PDB entry 8E50 | electron microscopy, 3.67 A resolution | chain A

Chain A:
Name: Glycerol-3-phosphate acyltransferase 1, mitochondrial
From: Homo sapiens
Notes: EC 2.3.1.15
Reference sequence: Q9HCL2 (GPAT1_HUMAN); residues 80-828 here = UniProt positions 80-828
Amino-acid sequence (767 residues; numbered 62 to 828; the number before each row is that of its first residue):
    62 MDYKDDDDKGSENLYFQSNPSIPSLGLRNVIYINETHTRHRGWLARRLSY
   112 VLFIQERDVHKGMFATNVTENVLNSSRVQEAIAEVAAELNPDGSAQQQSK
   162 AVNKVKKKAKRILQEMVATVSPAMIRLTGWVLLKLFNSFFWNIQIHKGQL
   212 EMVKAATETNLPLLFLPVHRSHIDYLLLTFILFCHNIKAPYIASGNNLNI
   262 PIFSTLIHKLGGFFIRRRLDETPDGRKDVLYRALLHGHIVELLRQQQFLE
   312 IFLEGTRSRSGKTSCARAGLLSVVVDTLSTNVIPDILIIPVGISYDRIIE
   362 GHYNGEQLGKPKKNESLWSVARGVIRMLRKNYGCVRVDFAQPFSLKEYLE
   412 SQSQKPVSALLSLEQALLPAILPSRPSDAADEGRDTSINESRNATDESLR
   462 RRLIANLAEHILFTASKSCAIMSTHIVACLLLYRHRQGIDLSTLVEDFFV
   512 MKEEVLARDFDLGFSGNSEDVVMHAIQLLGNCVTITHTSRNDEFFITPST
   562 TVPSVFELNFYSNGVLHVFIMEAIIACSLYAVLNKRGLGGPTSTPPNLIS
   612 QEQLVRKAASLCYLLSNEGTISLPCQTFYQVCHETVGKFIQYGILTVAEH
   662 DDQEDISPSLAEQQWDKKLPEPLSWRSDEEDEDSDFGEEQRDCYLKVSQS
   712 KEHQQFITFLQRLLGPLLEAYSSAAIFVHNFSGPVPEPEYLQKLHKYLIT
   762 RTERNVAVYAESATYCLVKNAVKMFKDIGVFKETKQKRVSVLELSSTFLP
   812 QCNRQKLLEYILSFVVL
Unresolved in the structure: 62-86, 153-158, 371-378, 435-455, 596-608, 660-702
Construct notes: initiating methionine (62); expression tag (63-79)
Residues lining bound ligands:
  - coenzyme A (COA): Ala-254, Gly-256, Ile-276, Arg-277, Arg-278, Arg-279, Leu-280, Lys-288, Arg-293, Ile-312, Phe-313, Gly-316, Arg-328, Ala-329, Gly-330, Leu-331, Ser-333, Arg-461, Arg-462, Ile-465, Ala-466
  - 16:0 lpa (NKO; (2R)-2-hydroxy-3-(phosphonooxy)propyl hexadecanoate): Ile-186, Thr-189, Gly-190, Leu-193, His-230, His-233, Tyr-236, Leu-237, Thr-240, Phe-241, Phe-244, Ile-253, Ala-254, Ser-255, Gly-256, Leu-259, Ile-268, Leu-271, Gly-273, Gly-316, Thr-317, Arg-318, Arg-320
Swiss-Prot annotation at these positions:
  - motif: His-230 to Asp-235 (HXXXXD motif)
  - binding site (CoA): Arg-278, Arg-279, Lys-288, Arg-293, Arg-328, Arg-462
  - modified residue: Ser-380 (Phosphoserine), Ser-688 (Phosphoserine), Ser-695 (Phosphoserine), Lys-780 (N6-acetyllysine), Lys-784 (N6-acetyllysine)
  - mutagenesis: Arg-89 (R89E: Abrogates mitochondrial localization; when associated with E-98, E-100, E-101, E-102, E-107, E-108 and E-118), His-98 (H98E: Abrogates mitochondrial localization; when associated with E-89, E-100, E-101, E-102, E-107, E-108 and E-118), Arg-100 (R100E: Abrogates mitochondrial localization; when associated with E-89, E-98, E-101, E-102, E-107, E-108 and E-118), His-101 (H101E: Abrogates mitochondrial localization; when associated with E-89, E-98, E-100, E-102, E-107, E-108 and E-118), Arg-102 (R102E: Abrogates mitochondrial localization; when associated with E-89, E-98, E-100, E-101, E-107, E-108 and E-118), Arg-107 (R107E: Abrogates mitochondrial localization; when associated with E-89, E-98, E-100, E-101, E-102, E-108 and E-118), Arg-108 (R108E: Abrogates mitochondrial localization; when associated with E-89, E-98, E-100, E-101, E-102, E-107 and E-118), Arg-118 (R118E: Abrogates mitochondrial localization; when associated with E-89, E-98, E-100, E-101, E-102, E-107 and E-108), His-230 (H230A: Abolishes catalytic activity), His-233 (H233W: Abolishes catalytic activity), Gly-273 (G273L: Abolishes catalytic activity), Arg-278 (R278A: Abolishes catalytic activity), 3 further mutagenesis entries in UniProt

Summary:
Bound to chain A: coenzyme A and 16:0 lpa. Curated annotation (UniProt) lists 6 CoA-binding residues and 15
mutagenesis sites.
Chain A is Glycerol-3-phosphate acyltransferase 1, mitochondrial (Homo sapiens); the structure, Cryo-EM
structure of human glycerol-3-phosphate acyltransferase 1 (GPAT1) in complex with CoA and palmitoyl-LPA, was
determined by electron microscopy (same publication as 8E4Y).
